PDB entry 9GK6 | X-ray diffraction, 1.33 A resolution | chain A

Chain A:
Protein: Endoplasmic reticulum aminopeptidase 1
Organism: Homo sapiens
Notes: EC 3.4.11.-
UniProt: Q9NZ08 (ERAP1_HUMAN); residue numbers follow UniProt; this construct covers 1-485, 514-941
Amino-acid sequence (922 residues; each row starts with the number of its first residue; note: 25 numbers in that range are skipped by the numbering (no residue carries them; nothing is unmodelled there)):
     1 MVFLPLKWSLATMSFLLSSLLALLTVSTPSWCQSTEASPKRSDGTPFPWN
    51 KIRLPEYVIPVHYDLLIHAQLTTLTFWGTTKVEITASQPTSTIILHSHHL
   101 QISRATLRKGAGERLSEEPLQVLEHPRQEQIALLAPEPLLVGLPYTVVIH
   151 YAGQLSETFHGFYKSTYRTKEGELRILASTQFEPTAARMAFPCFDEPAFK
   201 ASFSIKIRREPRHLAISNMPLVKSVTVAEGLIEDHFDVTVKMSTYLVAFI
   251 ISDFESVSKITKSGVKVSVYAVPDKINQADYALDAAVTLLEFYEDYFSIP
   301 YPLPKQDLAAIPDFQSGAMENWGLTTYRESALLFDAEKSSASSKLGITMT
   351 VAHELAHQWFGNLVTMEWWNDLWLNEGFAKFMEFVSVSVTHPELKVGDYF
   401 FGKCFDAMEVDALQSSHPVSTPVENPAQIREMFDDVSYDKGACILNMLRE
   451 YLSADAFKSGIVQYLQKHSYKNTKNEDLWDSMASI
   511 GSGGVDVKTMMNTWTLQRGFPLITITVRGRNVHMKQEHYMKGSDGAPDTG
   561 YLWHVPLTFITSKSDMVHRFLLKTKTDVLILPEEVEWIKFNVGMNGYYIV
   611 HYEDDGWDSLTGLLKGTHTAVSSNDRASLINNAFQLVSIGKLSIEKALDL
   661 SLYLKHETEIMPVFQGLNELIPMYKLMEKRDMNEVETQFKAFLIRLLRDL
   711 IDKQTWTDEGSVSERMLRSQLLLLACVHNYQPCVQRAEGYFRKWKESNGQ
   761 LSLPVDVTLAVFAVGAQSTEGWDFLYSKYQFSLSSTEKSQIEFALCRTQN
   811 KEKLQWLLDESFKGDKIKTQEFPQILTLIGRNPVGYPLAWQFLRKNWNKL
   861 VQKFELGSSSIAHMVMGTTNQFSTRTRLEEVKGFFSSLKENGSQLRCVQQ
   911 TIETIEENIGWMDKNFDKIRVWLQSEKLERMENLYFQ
Disordered / not traced: 1-44, 111-113, 511-512, 553-559, 936-947
Cystine bridges: Cys404-Cys443
Construct notes: conflict Gln70 (Asn in Q9NZ08), Gln154 (Asn in Q9NZ08), Gln414 (Asn in Q9NZ08), Arg528 (Lys in Q9NZ08), Gln760 (Asn in Q9NZ08); linker (511-513); expression tag (942-947)
Bound ions: Zn2+: His353, His357, Glu376 (together with D-malate)
Small-molecule neighbours:
  - A1IMM (1-[2-(6-chloranyl-3-oxidanylidene-1,4-benzothiazin-4-yl)ethanoylamino]cyclohexane-1-carboxylic acid): Leu677, Asn678, Ile681, Pro682, Tyr684, Lys685, Gln730, Leu733, Leu734, Val737, His738, Phe803, Arg807, Arg841, Gln881
  - D-malate (MLT), molecule 1: Leu66, Ile67, His68, Trp77, Gly78, Thr79, Arg208
  - D-malate (MLT), molecule 2: Ser316, Gly317, Ala318, Glu320, His353, Glu354, His357, Glu376, Tyr438
Curated features (UniProtKB/Swiss-Prot):
  - active site: Glu354 (Proton acceptor)
  - binding site (substrate): Glu183, Gly317 to Asn321
  - binding site (Zn(2+)): His353, His357, Glu376
  - site: Tyr438 (Transition state stabilizer)
  - natural variant: Arg528 (K528R: this construct carries the variant), Asp575 (D575G; D575N)
  - mutagenesis: Tyr438 (Y438F: Loss of enzyme activity)
  - glycosylation: Asn901 (N-linked (GlcNAc...) asparagine)
From the paper describing this entry:
  - binding site for A1IMM: Leu677

In short:
Ligands of chain A: D-malate and compound A1IMM. His353, His357 and Glu376 form the Zn2+ site. Curated
annotation (UniProt) lists active-site residue Glu354, 6 substrate-binding residues, 3 Zn2+-binding residues
and one mutagenesis site. From the paper: a binding site for A1IMM at Leu677.
Chain A is Endoplasmic reticulum aminopeptidase 1 (Homo sapiens); the structure, ERAP1 in complex with
1-[2-(6-chloro-3-oxo-3,4-dihydro-2H-1,4-benzothiazin-4-yl)acetamido]cyclohexane-1-carboxylic acid, was
determined by X-ray diffraction together with 9GJN, 9GJS and 9GKE from the same study.
